PDB entry 2JO9 | solution NMR | chains A and B

== Chain A ==
Name: Itchy E3 ubiquitin protein ligase
Organism: Mus musculus
Notes: EC 6.3.2.-; fragment: ww 3 domain, sequence database residues 399-432
UniProt: Q8C863 (ITCH_MOUSE); residues 4-37 here correspond to UniProt positions 399-432 (UniProt number = residue number + 395)
Chain sequence (37 residues; numbered 1 to 37; the number before each row is that of its first residue):
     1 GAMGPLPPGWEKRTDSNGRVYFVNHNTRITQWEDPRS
Not modelled in the structure: 1-4, 36-37
Differences from the reference sequence: cloning artifact (1-3)
UniProt features mapped onto this chain:
  - modified residue: Ser16 (Phosphoserine)
Reported in the primary citation:
  - contacts within the chain: Asp15-Arg19
  - post-translational modification sites: Ser16, Thr30
  - mutagenesis - S16A, T30A: unchanged stability
  - conformationally variable residues (side-chain flip): Arg19

== Chain B ==
Name: Latent membrane protein 2
Notes: fragment: sequence database residues 54-62
UniProt: P13285 (LMP2_EBV); residues 101-109 here correspond to UniProt positions 54-62 (UniProt number = residue number - 47)
Chain sequence (9 residues; each row starts with the number of its first residue):
   101 EEPPPPYED

== Interface between chain A and chain B ==
Residue-residue contacts - 10 pairs, chain A then chain B:
  Arg13(A) with Asp109(B)
  Arg19(A) with Glu102(B)
  Tyr21(A) with Pro105(B)
  Val23(A) with Tyr107(B)
  His25(A) with Tyr107(B)
  Arg28(A) with Tyr107(B)
  Thr30(A) with Pro105(B)
  Trp32(A) with Pro103(B); Pro104(B); Pro105(B)
Interface residues without a listed pair, chain A (10 interface residues in all): Asn24, Ile29
Interface features reported in the paper:
  - residue pairs: Arg13(A)-Asp109(B) (salt bridge), Arg19(A)-Glu102(B) (salt bridge), Tyr21(A)-Pro105(B), Val23(A)-Tyr107(B), His25(A)-Tyr107(B), Arg28(A)-Tyr107(B), Thr30(A)-Pro104(B), Thr30(A)-Pro105(B) (hydrogen bond), Trp32(A)-Pro104(B)
  - interface residues, chain A: Val23(A), Asn24(A), His25(A), Arg28(A), Ile29(A), Thr30(A), Trp32(A)

== In short ==
10 residues of chain A and 6 residues of chain B are in contact. The authors report salt bridges between
Arg13(A) and Asp109(B) and Arg19(A) and Glu102(B); contacts between Tyr21(A) and Pro105(B), Val23(A) and
Tyr107(B) and His25(A) and Tyr107(B) among others; a hydrogen bond between Thr30(A) and Pro105(B). From the
paper: S16A and T30A of chain A leave stability unchanged; interface residues Val23(A), Asn24(A) and His25(A)
among others.
Chain A is Itchy E3 ubiquitin protein ligase (Mus musculus) and chain B is Latent membrane protein 2; the
structure, Mouse Itch 3rd WW domain complex with the Epstein-Barr virus latent membrane protein 2A derived
peptide ..., was determined by solution NMR.
